PDB entry 9KVD | electron microscopy, 3.44 A resolution | chains C and E of the 7 polymer chains in the assembly

Chain C:
Protein: Spike protein S1
From: Severe acute respiratory syndrome coronavirus 2
UniProt: P0DTC2 (SPIKE_SARS2); numbering as in UniProt (aligned over 334-527)
Amino-acid sequence (194 residues; row label = number of the first residue in the row):
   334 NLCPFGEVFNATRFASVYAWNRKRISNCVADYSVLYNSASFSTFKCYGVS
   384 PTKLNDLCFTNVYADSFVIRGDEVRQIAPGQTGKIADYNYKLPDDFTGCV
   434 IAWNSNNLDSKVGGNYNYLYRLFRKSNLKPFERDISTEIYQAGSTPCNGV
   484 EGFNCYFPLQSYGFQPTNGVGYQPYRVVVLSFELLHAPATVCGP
Disordered / not traced: 391-392
Swiss-Prot annotation at these positions:
  - region: Arg403 to Asp405 (Integrin-binding motif), Asn448 to Phe456 (Immunodominant HLA epitope recognized by the CD8+)
  - glycosylation: Asn343 (N-linked (GlcNAc...) (complex) asparagine)
Cystine bridges: Cys336-Cys361, Cys480-Cys488
Covalently attached groups: N-acetylglucosamine (NAG) linked to Asn343

Chain E:
Protein: The heavy chain of 3G5
From: Macaca mulatta
Amino-acid sequence (120 residues; each row starts with the number of its first residue):
     1 QVQLQESGPGLVKPSETLSLTCAVSGVSISSFLWNWIRQPPGKGLEWIGE
    51 INGNSGSTYYNPSLKSRVTISKDASKSQFSLILGSVTAADTAVYYCATRD
   101 SGPRGVDDYWGQGVLVTVSS
Disordered / not traced: 1, 25-26, 87-88
Cystine bridges: Cys22-Cys96

Chain C / chain E interface:
Residue-residue contacts (26):
  Tyr449(C) with Arg104(E)
  Leu452(C) with Pro103(E), hydrophobic
  Thr478(C) with Tyr59(E)
  Pro479(C) with Tyr59(E)
  Asn481(C) with Asn54(E)
  Val483(C) with Ser30(E); Ser31(E); Asn52(E); Asn54(E)
  Glu484(C) with Ser31(E); Phe32(E); Leu33(E), hydrogen bond (backbone-backbone); Asp100(E); Ser101(E)
  Gly485(C) with Arg99(E)
  Phe486(C) with Asn35(E); Arg99(E); Asp108(E)
  Tyr489(C) with Arg99(E), hydrogen bond; Ser101(E)
  Phe490(C) with Ser101(E); Gly102(E)
  Leu492(C) with Gly102(E)
  Gln493(C) with Gly102(E); Pro103(E)
  Ser494(C) with Pro103(E), hydrogen bond (backbone-backbone)
Interface residues without a listed pair, chain C (15 interface residues in all): Cys488
Interface residues without a listed pair, chain E (19 interface residues in all): Gly53, Thr98, Gly105, Trp110

Summary:
15 residues of chain C face 19 of chain E across their interface; the contacts include 3 hydrogen bonds. Polar
pairs include Tyr489(C)-Arg99(E), Glu484(C)-Leu33(E) and Ser494(C)-Pro103(E). Covalently linked
N-acetylglucosamine: at Asn343(C).
Here chain C is Spike protein S1 (Severe acute respiratory syndrome coronavirus 2) and chain E is the heavy
chain of 3G5 (Macaca mulatta). Entry 9KVD (Cryo-EM structure of SARS-CoV-2 prototype spike protein in complex
with triple-nAb 3G5, 4H5 and 4C11) was determined by electron microscopy.
